8REC - chains R and D of the 9 polymer chains in the assembly; structure by electron microscopy, 3.50 A resolution.

== Chain R ==
Molecule: 7-nt RNA strand
From: Klebsiella oxytoca
Sequence (7 nucleotides; each row starts with the number of its first residue; numbers below 1 keep their minus sign (G-1 is residue -1)):
    -1 GCCGCGA
Ion coordination: Mg2+: A5 (shared with Asp460(D), Asp462(D), Asp464(D) of chain D)

== Chain D ==
Molecule: DNA-directed RNA polymerase subunit beta'
From: Escherichia coli K-12
Reference sequence: P0A8T7 (RPOC_ECOLI); residues 4-1376 here = UniProt positions 4-1376
Sequence (1373 residues; numbered 4 to 1376; the number before each row is that of its first residue):
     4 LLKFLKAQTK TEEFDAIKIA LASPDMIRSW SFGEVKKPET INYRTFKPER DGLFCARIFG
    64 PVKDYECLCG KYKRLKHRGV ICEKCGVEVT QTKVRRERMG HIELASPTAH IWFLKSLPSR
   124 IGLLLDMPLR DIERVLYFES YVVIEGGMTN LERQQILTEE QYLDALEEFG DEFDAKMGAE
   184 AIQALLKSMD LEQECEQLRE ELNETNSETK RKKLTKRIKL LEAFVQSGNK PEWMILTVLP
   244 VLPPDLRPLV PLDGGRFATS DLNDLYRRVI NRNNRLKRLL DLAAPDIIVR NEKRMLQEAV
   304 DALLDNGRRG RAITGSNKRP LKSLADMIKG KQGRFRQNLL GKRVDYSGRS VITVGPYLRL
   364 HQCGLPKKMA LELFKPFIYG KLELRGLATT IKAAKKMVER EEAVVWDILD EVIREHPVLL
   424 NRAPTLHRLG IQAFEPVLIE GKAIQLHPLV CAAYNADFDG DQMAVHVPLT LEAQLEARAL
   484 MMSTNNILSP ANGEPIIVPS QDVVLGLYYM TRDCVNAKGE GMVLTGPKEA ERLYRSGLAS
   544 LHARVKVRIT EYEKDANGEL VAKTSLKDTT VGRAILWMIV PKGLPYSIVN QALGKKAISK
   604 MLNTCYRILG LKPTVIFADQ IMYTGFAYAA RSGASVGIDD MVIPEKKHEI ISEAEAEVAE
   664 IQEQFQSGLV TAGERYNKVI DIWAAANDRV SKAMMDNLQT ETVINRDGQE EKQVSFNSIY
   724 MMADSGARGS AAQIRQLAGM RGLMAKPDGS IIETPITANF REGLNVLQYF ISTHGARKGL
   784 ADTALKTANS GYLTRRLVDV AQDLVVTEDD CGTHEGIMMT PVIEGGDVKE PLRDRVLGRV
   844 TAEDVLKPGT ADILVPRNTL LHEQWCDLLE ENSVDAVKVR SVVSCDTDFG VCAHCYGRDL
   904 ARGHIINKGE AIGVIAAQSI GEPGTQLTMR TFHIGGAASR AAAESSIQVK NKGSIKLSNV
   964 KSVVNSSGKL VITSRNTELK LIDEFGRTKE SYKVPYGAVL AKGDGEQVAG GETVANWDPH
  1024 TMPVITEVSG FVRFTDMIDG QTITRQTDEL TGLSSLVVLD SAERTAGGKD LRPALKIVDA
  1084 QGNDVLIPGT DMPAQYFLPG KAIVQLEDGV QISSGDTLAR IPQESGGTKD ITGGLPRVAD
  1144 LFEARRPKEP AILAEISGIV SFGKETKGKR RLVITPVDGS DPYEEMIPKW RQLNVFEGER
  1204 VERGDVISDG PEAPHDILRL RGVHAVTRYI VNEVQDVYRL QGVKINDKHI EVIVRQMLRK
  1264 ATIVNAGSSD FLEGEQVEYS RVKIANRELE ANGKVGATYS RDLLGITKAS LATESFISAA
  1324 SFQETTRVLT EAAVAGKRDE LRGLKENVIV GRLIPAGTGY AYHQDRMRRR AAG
Disordered / not traced: 933-944, 1050-1056, 1068-1074, 1089-1096, 1127-1135
Curated features (UniProtKB/Swiss-Prot):
  - binding site (Zn(2+)): Cys70, Cys72, Cys85, Cys88, Cys814, Cys888, Cys895, Cys898
  - binding site (Mg(2+)): Asp460, Asp462, Asp464
  - modified residue: Lys983 (N6-acetyllysine)
  - mutagenesis: Gln504 (Q504P: Resistant to antibiotics salinamide A and B), Asn690 (N690D: Resistant to antibiotics salinamide A and B), Met697 (M697V: Resistant to antibiotics salinamide A and B), Ala735 (A735T: Resistant to antibiotics salinamide A and B), Arg738 (R738C/H/P/S: Resistant to antibiotics salinamide A and B), Ala748 (A748E: Resistant to antibiotics salinamide A and B), Pro758 (P758S/T: Resistant to antibiotics salinamide A and B), Phe763 (F763C: Resistant to antibiotics salinamide A and B), Ser775 (S775A: Resistant to antibiotics salinamide A and B), Ala779 (A779T/V: Resistant to antibiotics salinamide A and B), Arg780 (R780C: Resistant to antibiotics salinamide A and B), Gly782 (G782A/C: Resistant to antibiotics salinamide A and B), 1 further mutagenesis entry in UniProt
Ion coordination: Zn2+ site 1: Cys70, Leu71, Cys88; Mg2+: Asp460, Asp462, Asp464 (shared with A5(R) of chain R); Zn2+ site 2: Cys888, Cys898

== How chain R and chain D interact ==
Residue-residue contacts (8):
  G-1(R) with Arg322(D), phosphate contact
  C0(R) with Arg322(D), salt bridge to the phosphate
  G4(R) with Arg352(D), base contact; Gly463(D), sugar contact
  A5(R) with Arg425(D), hydrogen bond to the sugar; Asp460(D), phosphate contact; Asp462(D), phosphate contact; Asp464(D), hydrogen bond to the sugar

== Overview ==
Chain R and chain D form an interface of 4 and 7 residues respectively, with 2 hydrogen bonds and 1 salt
bridge. Polar pairs include A5(R)-Arg425(D), A5(R)-Asp464(D) and C0(R)-Arg322(D). UniProt lists 8 Zn2+-binding
residues, 3 Mg2+-binding residues and 13 mutagenesis sites on chain D.
Chain R is a 7-nt RNA strand (Klebsiella oxytoca) and chain D is DNA-directed RNA polymerase subunit beta'
(Escherichia coli K-12); the structure, Cryo-EM structure of bacterial RNA polymerase-sigma54 initial
transcribing complex - 7nt complex, was determined by electron microscopy (same publication as 8RE4, 8REA,
8REB, 8RED and 8REE).
